PDB entry 5BK3 | X-ray diffraction, 2.80 A resolution | chains L and H

== Chain L ==
Protein: 580 Antibody, light chain
Source organism: Homo sapiens
Notes: antibody fragment or engineered binder
Amino-acid sequence (220 residues; each row starts with the number of its first residue; a row labelled like 27A-27F holds insertion residues (27A, then the next letters in order)):
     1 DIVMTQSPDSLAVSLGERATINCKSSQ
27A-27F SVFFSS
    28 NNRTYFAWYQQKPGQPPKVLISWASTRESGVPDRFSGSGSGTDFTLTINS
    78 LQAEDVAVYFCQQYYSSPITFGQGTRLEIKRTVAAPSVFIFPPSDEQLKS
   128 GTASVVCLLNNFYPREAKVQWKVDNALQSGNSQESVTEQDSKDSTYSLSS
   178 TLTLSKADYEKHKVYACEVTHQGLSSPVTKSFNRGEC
Disordered / not traced: 212-214
Disulfides: Cys23-Cys88, Cys134-Cys194
Glycans and other covalent adducts: glycan linked to Asn29

== Chain H ==
Protein: 580 Antibody, heavy chain
Source organism: Homo sapiens
Notes: antibody fragment or engineered binder
Amino-acid sequence (228 residues; each row starts with the number of its first residue; a row labelled like 82A-82C holds insertion residues (82A, then the next letters in order)):
     1 EVQLLESGGGLVQPGGSLRLSCGASGFIFGHYAMSWVRQAPQKGLEWVSG
    51 IS
   52A G
    53 GGESTNYADSVKGRFTISRDNSRNTVYLQM
82A-82C NSL
    83 RAEDTAIYYCAKDPGGDS
100A-100H SPAGRTWF
   101 DPWGQGTLVTVSSASTKGPSVFPLAPSSKSTSGGTAALGCLVKDYFPEPV
   151 TVSWNSGALTSGVHTFPAVLQSSGLYSLSSVVTVPSSSLGTQTYICNVNH
   201 KPSNTKVDKKVEPKSC
Disordered / not traced: 127-133, 215-216
Disulfides: Cys22-Cys92, Cys140-Cys196

== How chain L and chain H interact ==
Pairs across the interface (66; chain L residue first):
  Tyr32(L) with Arg100E(H)
  Ala34(L) with Trp100G(H), hydrophobic
  Tyr36(L) with Trp100G(H); Phe100H(H), hydrogen bond (side chain-backbone); Trp103(H)
  Gln38(L) with Gln39(H), hydrogen bond; Tyr91(H), hydrogen bond
  Gly41(L) with Gln105(H)
  Pro43(L) with Trp103(H), hydrophobic; Gly104(H); Gln105(H)
  Pro44(L) with Trp103(H)
  Val46(L) with Trp100G(H); Asp101(H)
  Ser49(L) with Trp100G(H)
  Trp50(L) with Trp100G(H)
  Phe87(L) with Gln39(H); Leu45(H), hydrophobic
  Gln89(L) with Thr100F(H), hydrogen bond (side chain-backbone); Trp100G(H)
  Tyr91(L) with Arg100E(H), hydrogen bond (backbone-side chain); Thr100F(H); Trp100G(H)
  Tyr92(L) with Arg100E(H)
  Ser93(L) with Arg100E(H)
  Ser94(L) with Asn58(H); Pro100B(H); Arg100E(H)
  Pro95(L) with Trp47(H), hydrophobic
  Ile96(L) with Trp47(H), hydrophobic; Gly100D(H); Arg100E(H); Thr100F(H); Phe100H(H), hydrophobic
  Phe98(L) with Leu45(H), hydrophobic; Trp103(H), hydrophobic
  Phe116(L) with Ala137(H), hydrophobic
  Phe118(L) with Leu124(H); Ala125(H); Ala137(H)
  Ser121(L) with Phe122(H); Pro123(H)
  Asp122(L) with Lys214(H), salt bridge
  Glu123(L) with Lys209(H), salt bridge
  Gln124(L) with Phe122(H)
  Ser131(L) with Leu141(H); Lys143(H)
  Val133(L) with Leu124(H), hydrophobic
  Leu135(L) with Phe166(H), hydrophobic; Val181(H), hydrophobic
  Asn137(L) with His164(H); Thr183(H)
  Asn138(L) with His164(H), hydrogen bond
  Gln160(L) with Val169(H); Leu170(H), hydrogen bond (side chain-backbone); Gln171(H)
  Glu161(L) with Val169(H)
  Ser162(L) with Phe166(H); Pro167(H), hydrogen bond (side chain-backbone); Val169(H)
  Val163(L) with Pro167(H)
  Thr164(L) with Phe166(H)
  Ser174(L) with His164(H), hydrogen bond; Phe166(H)
  Leu175(L) with Phe166(H)
  Ser176(L) with Phe166(H)
Also at the interface, not in a pair above, chain L (41 interface residues in all): Gln42, Glu55, Thr129
Also at the interface, not in a pair above, chain H (37 interface residues in all): Val37, Val121, Thr135, Leu138, Ser172

== In short ==
41 residues of chain L and 37 residues of chain H are in contact, with 9 hydrogen bonds and 2 salt bridges.
Polar pairs include Asp122(L)-Lys214(H), Glu123(L)-Lys209(H) and Tyr36(L)-Phe100H(H).
Chain L is 580 Antibody, light chain and chain H is 580 Antibody, heavy chain, both from Homo sapiens; the
structure, Crystal structure of the neutralizing anti-circumsporozoite protein 580 antibody, was determined by
X-ray diffraction (same publication as 5BK0 and 6AZX).
